1RN4 - chain A; structure by X-ray diffraction, 1.80 A resolution.

Chain A:
Protein: Ribonuclease T1
From: Aspergillus oryzae
Notes: EC 3.1.27.3
UniProtKB: P00651 (RNT1_ASPOR); residues 1-104 here correspond to UniProt positions 27-130 (UniProt number = residue number + 26)
Amino-acid sequence (104 residues; row label = number of the first residue in the row):
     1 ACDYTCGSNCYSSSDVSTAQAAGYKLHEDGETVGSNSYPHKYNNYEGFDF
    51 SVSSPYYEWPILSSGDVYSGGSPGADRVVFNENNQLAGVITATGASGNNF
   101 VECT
Unresolved in the structure: 94-97
Sequence notes: conflict K25 (Gln51 in P00651), A92 (His118 in P00651)
Disulfides: C2-C10, C6-C103
Swiss-Prot annotation at these positions:
  - active site: H40, E58 (Proton acceptor)

Overview:
From UniProt: active-site residues H40 and E58.
Chain A is Ribonuclease T1 (Aspergillus oryzae); the structure, HIS92ALA mutation in ribonuclease T1 induces
segmental flexibility. an X-ray study, was determined by X-ray diffraction (same publication as 4RNT).
